PDB entry 2A8Z | X-ray diffraction, 3.20 A resolution | chain A

# Chain A
Name: endo-1,4-beta-xylanase
From: Pseudoalteromonas haloplanktis
Notes: EC 3.2.1.8
Reference sequence: Q8RJN8 (Q8RJN8_ALTHA); residues 1-405 here correspond to UniProt positions 22-426 (UniProt number = residue number + 21)
Chain sequence (405 residues; each row starts with the number of its first residue):
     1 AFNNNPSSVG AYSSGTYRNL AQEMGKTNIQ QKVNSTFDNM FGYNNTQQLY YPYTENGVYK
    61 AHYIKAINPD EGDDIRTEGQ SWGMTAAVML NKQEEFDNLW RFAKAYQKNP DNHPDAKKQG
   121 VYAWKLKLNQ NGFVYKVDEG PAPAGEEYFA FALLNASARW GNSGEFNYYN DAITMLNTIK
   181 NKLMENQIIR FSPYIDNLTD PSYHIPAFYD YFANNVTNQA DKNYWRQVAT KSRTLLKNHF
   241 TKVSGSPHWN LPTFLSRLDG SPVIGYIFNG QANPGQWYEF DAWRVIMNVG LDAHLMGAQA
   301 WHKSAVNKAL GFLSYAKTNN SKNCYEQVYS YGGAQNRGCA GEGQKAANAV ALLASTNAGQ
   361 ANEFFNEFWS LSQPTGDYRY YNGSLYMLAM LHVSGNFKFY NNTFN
Unresolved in the structure: 405
Disulfide bonds: C324-C339
Sequence notes: engineered mutation A144 (Asp165 in Q8RJN8)

# Summary
Chain A is endo-1,4-beta-xylanase (Pseudoalteromonas haloplanktis); the structure, Structure Of A Cold-Adapted
Family 8 Xylanase, was determined by X-ray diffraction (same publication as 1XW2, 1XWQ and 1XWT).
